PDB entry 4X24 | X-ray diffraction, 1.50 A resolution | chains A and B

== Chain A (and B) ==
Molecule: 5'-methylthioadenosine/S-adenosylhomocysteine nucleosidase
Source organism: Vibrio cholerae serotype O1 (strain ATCC 39541 / Classical Ogawa 395 / O395)
Notes: EC 3.2.2.9; chain B of this document is another copy of the same molecule, construct and numbering; everything in this record applies to it too
UniProtKB: A5F5R2 (MTNN_VIBC3); residue numbers follow UniProt; this construct covers 1-231
Sequence (244 residues; row label = number of the first residue in the row):
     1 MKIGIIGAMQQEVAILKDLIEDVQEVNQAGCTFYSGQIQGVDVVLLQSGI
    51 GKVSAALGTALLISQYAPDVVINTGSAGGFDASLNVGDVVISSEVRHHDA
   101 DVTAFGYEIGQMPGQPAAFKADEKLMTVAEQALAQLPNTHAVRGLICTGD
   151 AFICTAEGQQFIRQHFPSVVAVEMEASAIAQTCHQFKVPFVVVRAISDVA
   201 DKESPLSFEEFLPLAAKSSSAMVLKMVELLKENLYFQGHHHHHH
Not modelled in the structure: 238-244
Construct notes: engineered mutation Pro-113 (Ala in A5F5R2), Ile-153 (Val in A5F5R2), Gly-158 (Arg in A5F5R2); expression tag (232-244)
Small-molecule neighbours:
  - TDI ((3R,4S)-1-[(4-amino-5H-pyrrolo[3,2-d]pyrimidin-7-yl)methyl]-4-[(methylsulfanyl)methyl]pyrrolidin-3-ol), molecule 1: Ala-8, Met-9, Glu-12, Ile-50, Ser-76, Ala-77, Gly-78, Ala-151, Phe-152, Ile-153, Val-172, Glu-173, Met-174, Glu-175, Arg-194, Ser-197, Asp-198, Ala-200, Ser-204, Phe-208
  - TDI, molecule 2: Val-102, Phe-105, Pro-113

== Chain A / chain B interface ==
Residue-residue contacts (65):
  Ala-29(A) / Gln-185(B)  hydrogen bond (backbone-side chain)
  Ala-29(A) / Phe-186(B)  hydrophobic
  Ile-50(A) / Met-112(B)
  Ile-50(A) / Pro-113(B)  hydrophobic
  Gly-51(A) / Met-112(B)
  Lys-52(A) / Asp-150(B)  salt bridge
  Val-53(A) / Ala-56(B)
  Val-53(A) / His-97(B)
  Val-53(A) / Ala-178(B)  hydrophobic
  Val-53(A) / Gln-181(B)
  Val-53(A) / Thr-182(B)
  Ser-54(A) / Gln-115(B)
  Ser-54(A) / Gln-181(B)  hydrogen bond
  Ser-54(A) / Gln-185(B)  hydrogen bond
  Ala-56(A) / Val-53(B)  hydrophobic
  Ala-56(A) / Ala-56(B)  hydrophobic
  Leu-57(A) / Ala-60(B)
  Leu-57(A) / Thr-182(B)
  Leu-57(A) / Gln-185(B)
  Leu-61(A) / Ser-64(B)
  Leu-61(A) / Phe-186(B)  hydrophobic
  Ser-64(A) / Leu-61(B)
  His-97(A) / Val-53(B)
  Asp-99(A) / Asp-150(B)
  Ala-100(A) / Asp-150(B)
  Asp-101(A) / Asp-150(B)  hydrogen bond (backbone-backbone)
  Asp-101(A) / Ala-151(B)
  Asp-101(A) / Phe-152(B)  hydrogen bond (backbone-backbone)
  Val-102(A) / Met-174(B)  hydrophobic
  Ala-104(A) / Cys-154(B)  hydrophobic
  Ala-104(A) / Pro-205(B)  hydrophobic
  Phe-105(A) / Phe-152(B)  hydrophobic
  Phe-105(A) / Pro-205(B)
  Phe-105(A) / Phe-208(B)  hydrophobic
  Phe-105(A) / Glu-209(B)
  Met-112(A) / Ile-50(B)
  Met-112(A) / Gly-51(B)
  Met-112(A) / Asp-150(B)
  Met-112(A) / Met-174(B)  hydrophobic
  Pro-113(A) / Ile-50(B)  hydrophobic
  Gln-115(A) / Ser-54(B)
  Asp-150(A) / Lys-52(B)  salt bridge
  Asp-150(A) / Asp-99(B)
  Asp-150(A) / Ala-100(B)
  Asp-150(A) / Asp-101(B)  hydrogen bond (backbone-backbone)
  Asp-150(A) / Met-112(B)
  Ala-151(A) / Asp-101(B)
  Phe-152(A) / Asp-101(B)  hydrogen bond (backbone-backbone)
  Phe-152(A) / Ala-104(B)  hydrophobic
  Phe-152(A) / Phe-105(B)  hydrophobic
  Cys-154(A) / Ala-104(B)  hydrophobic
  Met-174(A) / Val-102(B)  hydrophobic
  Ala-178(A) / Val-53(B)  hydrophobic
  Gln-181(A) / Val-53(B)
  Gln-181(A) / Ser-54(B)  hydrogen bond
  Thr-182(A) / Val-53(B)
  Thr-182(A) / Leu-57(B)
  Gln-185(A) / Ala-29(B)  hydrogen bond (side chain-backbone)
  Gln-185(A) / Ser-54(B)  hydrogen bond
  Gln-185(A) / Leu-57(B)
  Phe-186(A) / Ala-29(B)  hydrophobic
  Phe-186(A) / Leu-61(B)  hydrophobic
  Pro-205(A) / Phe-105(B)
  Phe-208(A) / Phe-105(B)  hydrophobic
  Glu-209(A) / Phe-105(B)
Also at the interface, not in a pair above, chain A (37 interface residues in all): Gln-28, Gly-30, Ala-60, Gln-65
Also at the interface, not in a pair above, chain B (37 interface residues in all): Gln-28, Gly-30, Gln-65

== Overview ==
Chain A and chain B each contribute 37 residues to their interface; the contacts include 10 hydrogen bonds and
2 salt bridges. Polar pairs include Lys-52(A)/Asp-150(B), Ala-29(A)/Gln-185(B) and Ser-54(A)/Gln-181(B). Chain
A binds compound TDI.
Chain A and chain B are both 5'-methylthioadenosine/S-adenosylhomocysteine nucleosidase (Vibrio cholerae
serotype O1 (strain ATCC 39541 / Classical Ogawa 395 / O395)); the structure, Crystal structure of Vibrio
cholerae 5'-methylthioadenosine/S-adenosyl homocysteine nucleosidase (MTAN) complexed with
methylthio-DADMe-Immucillin-A, was determined by X-ray diffraction (same publication as 4WKB and 4WKC).
